Entry 7QJ4 (electron microscopy, 9.00 A resolution (very low resolution: no residue pairs are listed; an interface is given only as per-side residue counts)); this record covers chains n and o of the 28 polymer chains in the assembly.

[Chain n]
Molecule: Gamma-tubulin complex component 3
Organism: Homo sapiens
UniProt: Q96CW5 (GCP3_HUMAN); numbering as in UniProt (aligned over 1-907)
Amino-acid sequence (907 residues; row label = number of the first residue in the row):
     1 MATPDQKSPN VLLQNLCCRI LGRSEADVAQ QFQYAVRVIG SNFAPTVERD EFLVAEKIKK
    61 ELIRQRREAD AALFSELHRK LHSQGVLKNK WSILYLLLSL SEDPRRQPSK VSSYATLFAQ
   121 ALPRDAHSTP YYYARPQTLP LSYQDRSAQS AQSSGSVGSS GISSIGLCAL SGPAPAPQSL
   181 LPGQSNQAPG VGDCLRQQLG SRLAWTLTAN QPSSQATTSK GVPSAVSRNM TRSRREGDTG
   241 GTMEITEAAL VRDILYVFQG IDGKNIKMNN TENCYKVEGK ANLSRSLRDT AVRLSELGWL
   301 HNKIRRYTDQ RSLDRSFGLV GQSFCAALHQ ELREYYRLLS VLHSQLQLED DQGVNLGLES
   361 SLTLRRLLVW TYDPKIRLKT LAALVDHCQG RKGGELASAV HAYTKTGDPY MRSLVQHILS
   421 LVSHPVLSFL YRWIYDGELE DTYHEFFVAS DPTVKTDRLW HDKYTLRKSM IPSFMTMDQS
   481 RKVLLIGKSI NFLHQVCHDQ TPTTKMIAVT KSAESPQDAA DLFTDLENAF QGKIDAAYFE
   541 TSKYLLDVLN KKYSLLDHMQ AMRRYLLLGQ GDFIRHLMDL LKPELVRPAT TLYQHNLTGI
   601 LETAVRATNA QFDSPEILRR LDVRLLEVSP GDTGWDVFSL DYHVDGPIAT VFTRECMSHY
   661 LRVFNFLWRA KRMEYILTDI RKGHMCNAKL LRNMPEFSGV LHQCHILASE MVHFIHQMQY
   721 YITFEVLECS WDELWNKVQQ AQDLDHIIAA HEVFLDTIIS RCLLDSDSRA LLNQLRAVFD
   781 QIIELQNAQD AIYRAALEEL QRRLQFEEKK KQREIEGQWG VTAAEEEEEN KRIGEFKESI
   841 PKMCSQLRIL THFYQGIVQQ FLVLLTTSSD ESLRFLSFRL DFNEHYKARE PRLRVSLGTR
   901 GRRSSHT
Not modelled in the structure: 1-6, 106-907
Swiss-Prot annotation at these positions:
  - modified residue: Ala2 (N-acetylalanine), Ser113 (Phosphoserine)

[Chain o]
Molecule: Mitotic-spindle organizing protein 1
Organism: Homo sapiens
UniProt: Q08AG7 (MZT1_HUMAN); residues 1-82 here = UniProt positions 1-82
Amino-acid sequence (82 residues; each row starts with the number of its first residue):
     1 MASSSGAGAA AAAAAANLNA VRETMDVLLE ISRILNTGLD METLSICVRL CEQGINPEAL
    61 SSVIKELRKA TEALKAAENM TS
Not modelled in the structure: 1-10, 76-82
Swiss-Prot annotation at these positions:
  - modified residue: Ala2 (N-acetylalanine)

[Interface between chain n and chain o]
At this resolution (9 A) residue pairs are not listed: 47 residues of chain n and 41 of chain o lie at the interface.

[Overview]
Chain n and chain o form an interface of 47 and 41 residues respectively.
Chain n is Gamma-tubulin complex component 3 and chain o is Mitotic-spindle organizing protein 1, both from
Homo sapiens; the structure, Structure of recombinant human gamma-Tubulin Ring Complex 10-spoked assembly
intermediate (spokes 5-14), was determined by electron microscopy (same publication as 7QJ0, 7QJ1, 7QJ2, 7QJ3,
7QJD and 7QJE).
